PDB entry 7EFO | electron microscopy, 3.85 A resolution | chains A and B of the 4 polymer chains in the assembly

== Chain A (and B) ==
Molecule: Lipopolysaccharide export system ATP-binding protein LptB
Organism: Klebsiella pneumoniae subsp. pneumoniae
Notes: chain B of this document is another copy of the same molecule, construct and numbering; everything in this record applies to it too
Reference sequence: A0A2X3II39 (A0A2X3II39_KLEPN); numbering as in UniProt (aligned over 1-241)
Sequence (241 residues; row label = number of the first residue in the row):
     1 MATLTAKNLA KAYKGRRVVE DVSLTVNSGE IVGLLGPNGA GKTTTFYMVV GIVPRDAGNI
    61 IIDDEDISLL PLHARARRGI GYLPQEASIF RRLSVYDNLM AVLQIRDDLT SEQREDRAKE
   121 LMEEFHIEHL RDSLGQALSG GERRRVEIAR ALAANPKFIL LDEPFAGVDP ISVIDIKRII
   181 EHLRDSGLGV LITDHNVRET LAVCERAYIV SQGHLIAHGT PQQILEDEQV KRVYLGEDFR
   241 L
Not modelled in the structure: 1, 237-241 (chain B: 238-241)

== Chain A / chain B interface ==
Contacting residue pairs (13):
  Asn38(A) with Gly167(B)
  Pro170(A) with Val197(B), hydrophobic; Tyr234(B); Leu235(B)
  Ile171(A) with Val233(B); Tyr234(B), hydrogen bond (backbone-backbone); Leu235(B)
  His195(A) with Val168(B)
  Val197(A) with Pro170(B), hydrophobic
  Val233(A) with Ile171(B)
  Tyr234(A) with Asp169(B); Pro170(B); Ile171(B)
Interface residues without a listed pair, chain A (10 interface residues in all): Asp169, Arg198, Leu235
Interface residues without a listed pair, chain B (14 interface residues in all): Pro37, Ile174, Glu199, Arg232, Gly236

== In short ==
10 residues of chain A and 14 residues of chain B are in contact, with 1 hydrogen bond. The hydrogen-bonded
pair Ile171(A)-Tyr234(B) is a backbone contact.
Both chains are Lipopolysaccharide export system ATP-binding protein LptB (Klebsiella pneumoniae subsp.
pneumoniae). Entry 7EFO (LptB2FG-LPS from Klebsiella pneumoniae in nanodiscs) was determined by electron
microscopy.
